Entry 3J0O (electron microscopy, 9.00 A resolution (very low resolution: no residue pairs are listed; an interface is given only as per-side residue counts)); this record covers chains g and S of the 30 polymer chains in the assembly.

== Chain g ==
Molecule: 40S ribosomal RNA fragment
Source organism: Oryctolagus cuniculus
Sequence (31 nucleotides; each row starts with the number of its first residue):
  1142 GAACCUGCGG CUUAAUUUGA CUCAACACGG G

== Chain S ==
Protein: Ribosomal protein S15
Source organism: Oryctolagus cuniculus
Amino-acid sequence (125 residues; row label = number of the first residue in the row):
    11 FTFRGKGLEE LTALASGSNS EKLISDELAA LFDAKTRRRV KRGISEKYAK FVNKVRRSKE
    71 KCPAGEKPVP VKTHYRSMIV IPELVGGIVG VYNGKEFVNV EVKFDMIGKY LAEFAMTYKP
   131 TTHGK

== Chain g / chain S interface ==
At this resolution (9 A) residue pairs are not listed: 6 residues of chain g and 12 of chain S lie at the interface.

== In short ==
6 residues of chain g and 12 residues of chain S are in contact.
Here chain g is 40S ribosomal RNA fragment and chain S is Ribosomal protein S15, both from Oryctolagus
cuniculus. Entry 3J0O (Core of mammalian 80S pre-ribosome in complex with tRNAs fitted to a 9A cryo-EM map:
classic ...) was determined by electron microscopy, deposited together with 3J0L and 3J0P.
